2DHH - chains A and B of the 3 polymer chains in the assembly; structure by X-ray diffraction, 2.80 A resolution.

# Chain A (and B)
Molecule: ACRB
From: Escherichia coli
Notes: chain B of this document is another copy of the same molecule, construct and numbering; everything in this record applies to it too
UniProt: P31224 (ACRB_ECOLI); residues 1-1049 here = UniProt positions 1-1049
Chain sequence (1053 residues; each row starts with the number of its first residue):
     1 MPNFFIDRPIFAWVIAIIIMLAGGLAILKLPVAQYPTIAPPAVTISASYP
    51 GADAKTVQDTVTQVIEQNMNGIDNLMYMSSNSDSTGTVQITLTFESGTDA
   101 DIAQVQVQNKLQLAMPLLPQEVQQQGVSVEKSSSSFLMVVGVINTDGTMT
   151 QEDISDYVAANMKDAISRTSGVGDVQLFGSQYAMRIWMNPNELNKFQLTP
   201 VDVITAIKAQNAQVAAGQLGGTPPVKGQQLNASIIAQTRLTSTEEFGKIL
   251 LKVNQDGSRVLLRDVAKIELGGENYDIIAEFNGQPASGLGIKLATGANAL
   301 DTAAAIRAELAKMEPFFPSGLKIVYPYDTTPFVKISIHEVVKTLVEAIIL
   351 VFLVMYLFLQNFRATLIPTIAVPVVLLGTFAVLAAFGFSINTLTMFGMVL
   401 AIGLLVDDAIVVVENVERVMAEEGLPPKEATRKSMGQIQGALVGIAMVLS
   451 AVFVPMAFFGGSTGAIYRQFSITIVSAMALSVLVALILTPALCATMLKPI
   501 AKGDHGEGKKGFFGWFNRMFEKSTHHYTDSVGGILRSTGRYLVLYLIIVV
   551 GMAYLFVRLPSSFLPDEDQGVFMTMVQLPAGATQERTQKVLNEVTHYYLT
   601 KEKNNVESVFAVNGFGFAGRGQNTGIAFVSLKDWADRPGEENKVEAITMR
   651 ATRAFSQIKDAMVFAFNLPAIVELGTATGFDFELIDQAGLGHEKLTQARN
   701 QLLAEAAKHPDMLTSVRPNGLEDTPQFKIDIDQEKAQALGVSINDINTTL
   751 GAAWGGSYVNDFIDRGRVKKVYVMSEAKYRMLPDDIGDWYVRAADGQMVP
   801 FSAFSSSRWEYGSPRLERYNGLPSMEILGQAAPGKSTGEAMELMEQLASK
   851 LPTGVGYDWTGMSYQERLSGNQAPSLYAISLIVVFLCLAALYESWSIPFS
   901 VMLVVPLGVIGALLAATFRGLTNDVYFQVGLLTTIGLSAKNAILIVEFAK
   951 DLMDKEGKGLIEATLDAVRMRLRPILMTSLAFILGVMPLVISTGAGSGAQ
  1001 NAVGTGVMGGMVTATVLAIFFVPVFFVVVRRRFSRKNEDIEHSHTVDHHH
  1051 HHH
Unresolved in the structure: 499-512, 1037-1053
Construct notes: expression tag (1050-1053)
UniProt features mapped onto this chain:
  - mutagenesis: His-526 (H526Y: Partially restores chloramphenicol resistance to an AcrZ G30R mutant)

# How chain A and chain B interact
Pairs across the interface (84):
  Ile-10(A) with Glu-893(B); Trp-895(B), hydrophobic
  Phe-11(A) with Ala-890(B), hydrophobic
  Val-14(A) with Leu-886(B); Ala-890(B)
  Asp-101(A) with Val-105(B); Gln-106(B), hydrogen bond; Asn-109(B)
  Gln-104(A) with Asn-109(B)
  Val-105(A) with Val-105(B), hydrophobic; Asn-109(B)
  Gln-108(A) with Gln-112(B), hydrogen bond
  Asn-109(A) with Gln-108(B)
  Gln-125(A) with Pro-116(B)
  Gly-126(A) with Pro-116(B)
  Ser-128(A) with Leu-113(B)
  Val-129(A) with Leu-113(B)
  Glu-130(A) with Leu-113(B)
  Asp-164(A) with Gln-67(B), hydrogen bond
  Ser-167(A) with Asn-70(B)
  Gly-173(A) with Gly-71(B)
  Gln-210(A) with Gln-733(B)
  Gln-213(A) with Ala-52(B)
  Val-214(A) with Ala-52(B); Asn-747(B)
  Ala-215(A) with Gly-751(B)
  Ala-216(A) with Leu-750(B), hydrophobic
  Gly-217(A) with Trp-754(B); Gly-755(B)
  Leu-219(A) with Trp-754(B), hydrophobic; Arg-780(B); Met-781(B)
  Gly-220(A) with Gln-622(B); Arg-780(B)
  Gly-221(A) with Tyr-275(B); Asp-276(B); Gln-584(B); Gln-622(B), hydrogen bond (backbone-side chain)
  Thr-222(A) with Arg-185(B); Tyr-275(B); Met-774(B); Arg-780(B)
  Pro-223(A) with Trp-187(B), hydrophobic; Tyr-275(B); Ala-777(B); Arg-780(B), hydrogen bond (backbone-side chain)
  Pro-224(A) with Ala-777(B); Met-781(B), hydrophobic
  Val-225(A) with Ala-777(B), hydrophobic; Lys-778(B); Met-781(B)
  Gly-227(A) with Glu-585(B), hydrogen bond (backbone-side chain)
  Gln-228(A) with Thr-583(B); Glu-585(B), hydrogen bond (backbone-side chain); Met-781(B); Leu-782(B)
  Gln-229(A) with Gly-581(B); Thr-583(B)
  Leu-230(A) with Pro-783(B)
  Asn-231(A) with Gly-581(B); Gln-622(B)
  Ala-232(A) with Pro-725(B)
  Ser-233(A) with Gln-726(B); Phe-727(B), hydrogen bond (backbone-backbone)
  Ile-234(A) with Ala-52(B); Phe-727(B); Ile-729(B), hydrophobic; Trp-754(B), hydrophobic
  Ile-235(A) with Ala-52(B), hydrophobic; Gln-726(B); Phe-727(B), hydrogen bond (backbone-backbone); Lys-728(B); Ile-729(B); Glu-810(B)
  Ala-236(A) with Ala-52(B); Ile-729(B), hydrophobic
  Gln-237(A) with Gln-733(B)
  Arg-239(A) with Thr-60(B)
  Leu-250(A) with Gln-737(B)
  Gly-766(A) with Asp-59(B)
  Arg-767(A) with Gln-63(B); Gln-67(B)
  Val-768(A) with Asp-59(B); Thr-60(B)
Interface residues without a listed pair, chain A (55 interface residues in all): Ile-17, Leu-25, Gln-124, Lys-163, Arg-168, Ala-209, Gln-218, Lys-226, Thr-295, Ile-763
Interface residues without a listed pair, chain B (66 interface residues in all): Gly-51, Asp-53, Lys-55, Thr-56, Val-64, Asp-73, Ser-84, Lys-110, Pro-119, Glu-121, Phe-459, Ala-582, Glu-734, Trp-809, Asn-820, Gly-821, Leu-822, Ala-889, Ser-894

# Summary
55 residues of chain A and 66 residues of chain B are in contact, with 9 hydrogen bonds. Polar pairs include
Asp-101(A)/Gln-106(B), Gln-108(A)/Gln-112(B) and Asp-164(A)/Gln-67(B). UniProt lists one mutagenesis site on
chain A.
Chain A and chain B are both ACRB (Escherichia coli); the structure, Crystal structure of a multidrug
transporter reveal a functionally rotating mechanism, was determined by X-ray diffraction (same publication as
2DR6 and 2DRD).
